6DPY - chain A; structure by X-ray diffraction, 1.91 A resolution.

== Chain A ==
Molecule: Beta-lactamase
Source organism: Escherichia coli (strain K12)
Notes: EC 3.5.2.6
UniProtKB: P00811 (AMPC_ECOLI); residues 4-361 here correspond to UniProt positions 20-377 (UniProt number = residue number + 16)
Sequence (358 residues; row label = number of the first residue in the row):
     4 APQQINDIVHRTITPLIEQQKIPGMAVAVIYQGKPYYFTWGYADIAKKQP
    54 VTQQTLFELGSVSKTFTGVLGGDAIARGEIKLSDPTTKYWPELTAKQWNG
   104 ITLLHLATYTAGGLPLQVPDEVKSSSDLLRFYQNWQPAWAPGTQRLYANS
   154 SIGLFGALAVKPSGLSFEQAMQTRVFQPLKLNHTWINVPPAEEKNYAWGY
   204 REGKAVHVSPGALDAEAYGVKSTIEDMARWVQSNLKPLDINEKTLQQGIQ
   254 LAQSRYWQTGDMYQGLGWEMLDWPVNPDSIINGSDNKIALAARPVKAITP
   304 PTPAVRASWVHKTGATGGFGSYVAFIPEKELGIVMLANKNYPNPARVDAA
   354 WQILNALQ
Small-molecule neighbours: H7A (4-{[(4R)-6-fluoro-3,4-dihydro-2H-1-benzopyran-4-yl]sulfamoyl}-2,5-dimethylfuran-3-carboxylic acid): Gly63, Ser64, Lys67, Leu119, Gln120, Tyr150, Asn152, Ala220, Tyr221, Asn289, Leu293, Thr316, Gly317, Ala318, Thr319, Gly320, Asn343
Swiss-Prot annotation at these positions:
  - active site: Ser64 (Acyl-ester intermediate)
  - binding site (a beta-lactam): Ser64, Gln120, Tyr150, Asn152, Ala318, Asn343

== Overview ==
Bound to chain A: compound H7A. Curated annotation (UniProt) lists active-site residue Ser64 and 6
beta-lactam-binding residues.
Chain A is Beta-lactamase (Escherichia coli (strain K12)); the structure, X-ray crystal structure of AmpC
beta-lactamase with inhibitor, was determined by X-ray diffraction, deposited together with 6DPT, 6DPX and
6DPZ.
